PDB entry 5T90 | X-ray diffraction, 2.80 A resolution | chains A and H of the 10 polymer chains in the assembly

[Chain A]
Molecule: Acetylcholine-binding protein
From: Lymnaea stagnalis
UniProt: P58154 (ACHP_LYMST); residues 1-210 here correspond to UniProt positions 20-229 (UniProt number = residue number + 19)
Sequence (210 residues; numbered 1 to 210; the number before each row is that of its first residue):
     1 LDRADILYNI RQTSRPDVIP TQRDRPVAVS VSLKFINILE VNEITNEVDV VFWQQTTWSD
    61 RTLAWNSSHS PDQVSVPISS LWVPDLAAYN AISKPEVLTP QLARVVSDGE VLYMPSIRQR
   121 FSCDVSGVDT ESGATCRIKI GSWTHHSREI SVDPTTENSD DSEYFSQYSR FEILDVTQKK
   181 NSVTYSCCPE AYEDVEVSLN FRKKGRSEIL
Unresolved in the structure: 206-210
Cystine bridges: Cys123-Cys136, Cys187-Cys188
Curated features (UniProtKB/Swiss-Prot):
  - glycosylation: Asn66 (N-linked (GlcNAc...) asparagine)
What the authors report for this chain:
  - conformationally variable residues (loop rearrangement): Cys187
  - mutagenesis - Q55K: unchanged binding to R10F-LsIA
  - mutagenesis - Q55K (15-fold): decreased binding to R10M-LsIA

[Chain H]
Molecule: LsIA
Sequence (18 residues; numbered 1 to 18; the number before each row is that of its first residue):
     1 SGCCSNPACR VNNPNICX
Cystine bridges: Cys3-Cys9, Cys4-Cys17
Modified residues: NH2 (amino group) at position 18
What the authors report for this chain:
  - mutagenesis - R10D (>1000-fold), N12L (10-fold): decreased binding to Ac-AChBP
  - mutagenesis - R10F, R10M: increased binding to Ac-AChBP
  - mutagenesis - R10M (2.4-fold): decreased binding to Ls-AChBP
  - mutagenesis - R10F (2.0-fold): increased binding to Ls-AChBP
  - mutagenesis - R10D, N12L: abolished binding to Ls-AChBP
  - mutagenesis - N12D (>2,500 fold), N12Q (10-fold): decreased binding to both AChBPs

[Chain A / chain H interface]
Pairs across the interface (23):
  Tyr89(A) with Asn6(H); Pro7(H), hydrophobic
  Ser142(A) with Ala8(H)
  Trp143(A) with Pro7(H), hydrophobic; Ala8(H), hydrogen bond (backbone-backbone)
  Thr144(A) with Val11(H); Asn12(H), hydrogen bond (backbone-side chain)
  His145(A) with Ala8(H)
  His146(A) with Asn12(H)
  Tyr185(A) with Gly2(H); Cys3(H); Asn6(H); Cys9(H), hydrophobic
  Cys187(A) with Cys3(H), hydrophobic; Ile16(H), hydrophobic
  Cys188(A) with Asn13(H), hydrogen bond; Ile16(H), hydrophobic
  Glu190(A) with Asn13(H), hydrogen bond
  Tyr192(A) with Asn6(H); Ala8(H); Cys9(H); Asn12(H); Asn13(H), hydrogen bond
Interface residues without a listed pair, chain H (11 interface residues in all): Ser1
From the paper, about this interface:
  - pairs named by the authors: Tyr185(A)-Asn6(H)

[Summary]
The chain A/chain H interface involves 11 residues from each chain, with 5 hydrogen bonds. Polar contacts
include Thr144(A)-Asn12(H), Cys188(A)-Asn13(H) and Glu190(A)-Asn13(H). The authors report a contact between
Tyr185(A) and Asn6(H). From the paper: R10D and N12L of chain H reduce binding to Ac-AChBP; conformational
variability at Cys187(A); 7 substitutions were tested in all.
Here chain A is Acetylcholine-binding protein (Lymnaea stagnalis) and chain H is LsIA. Entry 5T90 (Structural
mechanisms for alpha-conotoxin selectivity at the human alpha3beta4 nicotinic acetylcholine receptor) was
determined by X-ray diffraction.
